Entry 9MZZ (X-ray diffraction, 2.68 A resolution); this record covers chains A and B.

== Chain A (and B) ==
Protein: Receptor-interacting serine/threonine-protein kinase 1
From: Homo sapiens
Notes: EC 2.7.11.1; chain B of this document is another copy of the same molecule, construct and numbering; everything in this record applies to it too
Reference sequence: Q13546 (RIPK1_HUMAN); residue numbers follow UniProt; this construct covers 7-294
Sequence (288 residues; numbered 7 to 294; the number before each row is that of its first residue):
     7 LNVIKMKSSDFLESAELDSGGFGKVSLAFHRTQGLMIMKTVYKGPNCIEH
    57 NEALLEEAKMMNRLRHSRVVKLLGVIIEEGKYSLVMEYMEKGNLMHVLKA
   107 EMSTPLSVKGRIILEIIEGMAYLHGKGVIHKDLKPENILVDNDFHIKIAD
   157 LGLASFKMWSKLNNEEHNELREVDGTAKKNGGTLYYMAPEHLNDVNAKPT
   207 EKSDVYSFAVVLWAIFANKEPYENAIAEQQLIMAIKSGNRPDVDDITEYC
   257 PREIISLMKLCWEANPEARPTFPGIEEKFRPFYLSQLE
Disordered / not traced: 20-27, 174-187 (chain B: 27-29, 54, 177-187)
Sequence notes: conflict A34 (Cys in Q13546), A127 (Cys in Q13546), A233 (Cys in Q13546), A240 (Cys in Q13546)
Residues lining bound ligands: A1BU5 ((2S,5S)-4-(3,3-difluoro-2,2-dimethylpropanoyl)-2,3,4,5-tetrahydro-2,5-methanopyrido[3,4-f][1,4]oxazepine-9-carbonitrile): M67, L70, V75, V76, L78, L90, M92, L129, V134, H136, I154, A155, D156, L157, L159, S161, F162
UniProt features mapped onto this chain:
  - active site: D138 (Proton acceptor)
  - binding site (ATP): L23 to V31, K45
  - modified residue (Phosphoserine): S20, S25, S161, S166
  - natural variant: A64 (A64V: In a colorectal adenocarcinoma sample), V81 (V81I: In a colorectal adenocarcinoma sample), A220 (A220V: In a colorectal adenocarcinoma sample)
  - mutagenesis: S25 (S25D: Phophomimetic mutant. Significant loss of kinase activity), K45 (K45A: Abolishes kinase activity), S161 (S161A: Decreases RIPK1 kinase activity; S161E: No effect on RIPK1 autophosphorylation)

== How chain A and chain B interact ==
Residue-residue contacts (13):
  R71(A) - E283(B)  salt bridge
  S73(A) - E282(B)  hydrogen bond
  S73(A) - R286(B)
  R74(A) - R286(B)
  K77(A) - E283(B)  salt bridge
  G131(A) - K132(B)
  H151(A) - L290(B)
  E283(A) - R71(B)  salt bridge
  E283(A) - K77(B)
  R286(A) - S73(B)
  R286(A) - R74(B)
  L290(A) - H151(B)
  E294(A) - H151(B)  salt bridge
Also at the interface, not in a pair above, chain A (11 interface residues in all): E282
Also at the interface, not in a pair above, chain B (11 interface residues in all): E124

== Summary ==
The chain A/chain B interface involves 11 residues from each chain, with 1 hydrogen bond and 4 salt bridges.
Polar pairs include R71(A)-E283(B), K77(A)-E283(B) and E294(A)-H151(B). Bound to chain A: compound A1BU5.
Both chains are Receptor-interacting serine/threonine-protein kinase 1 (Homo sapiens). Entry 9MZZ (Crystal
structure of RIPK1 with compound 36) was determined by X-ray diffraction (same publication as 9MZX and 9MZY).
